4Z0C - chains D and C of the 4 polymer chains in the assembly; structure by X-ray diffraction, 2.30 A resolution.

Chain D:
Molecule: Toll-like receptor 13
Source organism: Mus musculus
UniProtKB: Q6R5N8 (TLR13_MOUSE); residues 69-777 here = UniProt positions 69-777
Chain sequence (709 residues; each row starts with the number of its first residue):
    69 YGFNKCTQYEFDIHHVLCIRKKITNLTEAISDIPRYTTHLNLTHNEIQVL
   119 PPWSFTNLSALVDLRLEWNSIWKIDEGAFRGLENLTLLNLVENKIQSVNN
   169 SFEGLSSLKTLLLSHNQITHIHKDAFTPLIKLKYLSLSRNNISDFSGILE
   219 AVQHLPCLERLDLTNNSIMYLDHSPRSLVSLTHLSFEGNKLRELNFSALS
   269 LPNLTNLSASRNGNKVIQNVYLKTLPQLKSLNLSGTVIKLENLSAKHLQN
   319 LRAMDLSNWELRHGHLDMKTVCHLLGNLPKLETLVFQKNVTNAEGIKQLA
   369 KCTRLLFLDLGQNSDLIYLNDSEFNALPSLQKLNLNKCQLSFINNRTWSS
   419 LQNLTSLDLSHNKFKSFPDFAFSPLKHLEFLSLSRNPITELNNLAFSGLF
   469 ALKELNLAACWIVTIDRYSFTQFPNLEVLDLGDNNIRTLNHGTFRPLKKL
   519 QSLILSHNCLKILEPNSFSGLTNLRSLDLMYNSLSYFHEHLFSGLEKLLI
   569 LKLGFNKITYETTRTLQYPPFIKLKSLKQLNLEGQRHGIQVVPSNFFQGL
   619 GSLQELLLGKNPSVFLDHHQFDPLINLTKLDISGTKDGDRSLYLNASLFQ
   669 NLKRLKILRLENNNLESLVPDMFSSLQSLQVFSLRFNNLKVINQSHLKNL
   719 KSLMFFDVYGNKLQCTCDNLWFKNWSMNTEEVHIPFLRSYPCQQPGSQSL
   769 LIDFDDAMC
Swiss-Prot annotation at these positions:
  - glycosylation (N-linked (GlcNAc...) asparagine): Asn93, Asn109, Asn125, Asn152, Asn167, Asn209, Asn233, Asn263, Asn271, Asn274, Asn300, Asn310, Asn357, Asn388, Asn413, Asn421, Asn644, Asn663, Asn711, Asn742
Disulfide bonds: Cys74-Cys86, Cys340-Cys370, Cys733-Cys760, Cys735-Cys777
Covalent attachments: N-acetylglucosamine (NAG) linked to Asn93, Asn109, Asn125, Asn152, Asn167, Asn233, Asn263, Asn274, Asn300, Asn357, Asn388, Asn413, Asn421, Asn644; covalent link Cys340-Cys370

Chain C:
Molecule: 13-nt RNA strand
Sequence (13 nucleotides; row label = number of the first residue in the row):
     1 ACGGAAAGACCCC

Interface between chain D and chain C:
Residue-residue contacts (38):
  Tyr77(D) - A6(C)  stacking on the base
  Glu78(D) - A6(C)  sugar contact
  Phe79(D) - A6(C)  phosphate contact
  His83(D) - A6(C)  hydrogen bond to the base
  Leu85(D) - A6(C)  base contact
  Arg88(D) - G8(C)  salt bridge to the phosphate
  Arg88(D) - A9(C)  sugar contact
  Arg88(D) - C10(C)  phosphate contact
  Trp136(D) - C12(C)  base contact
  Glu160(D) - C12(C)  hydrogen bond to the base
  His183(D) - C13(C)  hydrogen bond to the base
  Arg207(D) - C13(C)  hydrogen bond to the base
  Ile522(D) - A1(C)  base contact
  Ser524(D) - A1(C)  base contact
  Ser524(D) - G3(C)  hydrogen bond to the base
  His525(D) - G3(C)  hydrogen bond to the base
  Asp546(D) - A1(C)  hydrogen bond to the base
  Asp546(D) - G3(C)  hydrogen bond to the base
  Met548(D) - G3(C)  base contact
  Tyr549(D) - G3(C)  sugar contact
  Lys570(D) - G3(C)  base contact
  Glu601(D) - A5(C)  hydrogen bond to the base
  Lys628(D) - A5(C)  base contact
  Lys647(D) - A5(C)  sugar contact
  Asp649(D) - A5(C)  base contact
  Asp649(D) - A7(C)  hydrogen bond to the base
  Ser651(D) - A7(C)  base contact
  Ser651(D) - G8(C)  base contact
  Arg677(D) - A5(C)  hydrogen bond to the sugar
  Arg677(D) - A6(C)  salt bridge to the phosphate
  Arg677(D) - A7(C)  base contact
  Glu679(D) - A7(C)  hydrogen bond to the base
  Glu679(D) - G8(C)  hydrogen bond to the base
  Asn680(D) - G8(C)  hydrogen bond to the sugar
  Arg703(D) - A7(C)  salt bridge to the phosphate
  Arg703(D) - G8(C)  salt bridge to the phosphate
  Phe704(D) - G8(C)  phosphate contact
  Phe704(D) - A9(C)  phosphate contact
Other interface residues (no listed pair), chain D (29 interface residues in all): Phe573, Gly652
Other interface residues (no listed pair), chain C (12 interface residues in all): G4, C11

Overview:
29 residues of chain D face 12 of chain C across their interface, with 14 hydrogen bonds, 4 salt bridges and 1
aromatic stacking contact. Among the polar pairs are His83(D)-A6(C), Glu160(D)-C12(C) and His183(D)-C13(C).
Here chain D is Toll-like receptor 13 (Mus musculus) and chain C is a 13-nt RNA strand. Entry 4Z0C (Crystal
structure of TLR13-ssRNA13 complex) was determined by X-ray diffraction.
